Entry 8ZEH (electron microscopy, 2.78 A resolution); this record covers chains a and f of the 25 polymer chains in the assembly.

== Chain a ==
Name: Photosystem I P700 chlorophyll a apoprotein A1
From: Thalassiosira pseudonana CCMP1335
Notes: EC 1.97.1.12
UniProtKB: A0T0M8 (PSAA_THAPS); residues 10-752 here = UniProt positions 10-752
Amino-acid sequence (743 residues; numbered 10 to 752; the number before each row is that of its first residue):
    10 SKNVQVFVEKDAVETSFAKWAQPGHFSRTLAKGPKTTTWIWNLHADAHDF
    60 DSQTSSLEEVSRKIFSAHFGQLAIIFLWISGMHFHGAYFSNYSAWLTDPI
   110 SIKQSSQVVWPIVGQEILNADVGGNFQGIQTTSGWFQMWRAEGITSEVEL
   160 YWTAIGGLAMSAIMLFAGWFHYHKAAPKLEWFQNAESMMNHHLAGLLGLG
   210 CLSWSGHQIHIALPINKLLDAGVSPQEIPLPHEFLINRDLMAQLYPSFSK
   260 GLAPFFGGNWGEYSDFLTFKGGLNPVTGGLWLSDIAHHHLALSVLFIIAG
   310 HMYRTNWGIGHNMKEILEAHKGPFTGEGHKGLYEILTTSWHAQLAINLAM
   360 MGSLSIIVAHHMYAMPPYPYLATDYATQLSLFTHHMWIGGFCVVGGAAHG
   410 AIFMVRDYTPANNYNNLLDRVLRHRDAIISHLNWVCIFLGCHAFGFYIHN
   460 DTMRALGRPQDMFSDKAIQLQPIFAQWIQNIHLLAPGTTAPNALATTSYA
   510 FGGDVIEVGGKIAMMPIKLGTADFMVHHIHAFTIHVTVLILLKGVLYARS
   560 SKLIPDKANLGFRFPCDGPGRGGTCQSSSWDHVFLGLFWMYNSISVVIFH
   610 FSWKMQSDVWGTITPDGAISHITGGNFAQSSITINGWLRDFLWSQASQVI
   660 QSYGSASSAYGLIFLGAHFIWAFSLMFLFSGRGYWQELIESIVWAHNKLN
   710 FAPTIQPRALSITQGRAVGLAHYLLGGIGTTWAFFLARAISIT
UniProt features mapped onto this chain:
  - binding site ([4Fe-4S] cluster): Cys575, Cys584
  - binding site (chlorophyll a'): His677
  - binding site (chlorophyll a): Met685, Tyr693
  - binding site (phylloquinone): Trp694
Ion coordination: chlorophyll a Mg (35 sites), coordinated by His53, His57, His77, Gln80, His94, Gln116, Gln124, His180, His182, His200, His201, His216, His219, His296, His297, His298 and 19 more
Small-molecule neighbours:
  - beta-carotene (BCR), molecule 1: Ile83, Leu86, Trp87
  - beta-carotene (BCR), molecule 2: Ile84, Trp87, Ile88, Gly204, Leu205, Leu208, Gly209, Ser212
  - beta-carotene (BCR), molecule 3: Phe85, Thr162, Gly165, Gly166, Met169, Ser212
  - beta-carotene (BCR), molecule 4: Trp119, Pro120, Ile121
  - beta-carotene (BCR), molecule 5: Leu211, Leu261, Phe264, Leu299, Val303, Ile306, Ile307, His310, Ile318
  - beta-carotene (BCR), molecule 6: Leu341, Leu345, Ala351, Ile355, Gly409, Phe412
  - beta-carotene (BCR), molecule 7: Ala354, Ala358, Met359, Ser362, Val402, Gly405, Ala406, Val547, Leu550, Leu551, Val554
  - chlorophyll a (CLA), molecule 1: Val13, Gln14, Val15, Trp190, Asn193, Ser196, His200, Thr314, Asn315, Trp316
  - chlorophyll a (CLA), molecule 2: Val15, Val17, Lys19, Phe74, Phe78, Ile172, Met173, Ala176, Phe179, His180, Ala184, Pro186, Trp190
  - chlorophyll a (CLA), molecule 3: Val22, Glu23, Thr24, Ser25, Phe26, Lys28, Trp29, His34, Lys72, Ser75, Gly79, Ile83, Leu174, Gly177, Trp178, Tyr181, His182
  - chlorophyll a (CLA), molecule 4: Trp29, Pro32, Trp48, Ile49, Trp50, Leu52, His53
  - chlorophyll a (CLA), molecule 5: Trp29, His34, Phe35, Leu52, His53, Ala56, His57, Phe59, Gln62, Ala76, Gly79, Gln80, Ile83
  - chlorophyll a (CLA), molecule 6: Thr46, Ile49, Trp50, Ile698, Ile701, Val702, His705, Phe710, Pro712, Ile714, Pro716, Arg717
  - chlorophyll a (CLA), molecule 7: Trp50, Ile679, Phe682, Phe686, Leu719, Gln723, Ala726, Val727, Ala730, His731, Leu734
  - chlorophyll a (CLA), molecule 8: His53, Ala54, Asp55, His57, Asp58, His350, Leu353, Leu357, Phe400, Cys401, Val403, Gly404, Ala407, His408, Ile411, Arg415, Phe571, Arg572, Trp589, Leu596, Leu734
  - chlorophyll a (CLA), molecule 9: His57, Phe59, Ile73, Ala76, His77, Gln80, Leu81, Ile84, Phe85, Ile88, Met169, Trp349, His350, Gln352, Leu353, Asn356, Leu357, Met360
  - chlorophyll a (CLA), molecule 10: His57, Gln80, Ile83, Ile84, Trp87, Ile397, Phe400, Cys401
  - chlorophyll a (CLA), molecule 11: Leu66, Ser70, His77, Leu188, Phe191, Gln192, Ala194, Met197, Met198, His201, Leu202, Leu205, Met322, Leu326, Tyr342, Leu345, Thr346, Thr347, Ser348, Trp349, Gln352, Ile355, Asn356, Met359, Met360
  - chlorophyll a (CLA), molecule 12: Phe74, His77, Phe78, Leu81, Phe85, Met173, Trp190, Phe191, Asn193, Ser196, Met197, His200, His201, Gly204, Leu205
  - chlorophyll a (CLA), molecule 13: Ile83, Leu86, Gln116, Val117, Val118, Trp119, Ile121, Val122, Gln124, Leu127, Ile138, Leu174, Ala668, Leu671
  - chlorophyll a (CLA), molecule 14: Leu86, Trp87, Ser89, Gly90, Met91, Phe93, His94, Phe98, Gln116, Val117, Trp119, Leu167
  - chlorophyll a (CLA), molecule 15: Trp87, Ser142, Gly143, Trp144, Met147, Leu206, Met360, Leu363, Ser364, Val367, Met371, Tyr377, Leu390, His393, His394, Ile397
  - chlorophyll a (CLA), molecule 16: Trp87, Met91, Thr141, Ser142, Trp144, Ser389, Leu390, Thr392, His393, Trp396, Ile397, Phe400, Ile737, Trp741, Leu745
  - chlorophyll a (CLA), molecule 17: Trp87, Met91, Ser115, Gln116, Ile138, Gln139, Thr140, Thr141, Ser142, Trp144, Ala668, Tyr669, Ile672, Gly675, Ala676, Ile679, Leu734, Gly738, Trp741, Leu745
  - chlorophyll a (CLA), molecule 18: Ala150, Glu151, Leu205, Leu206, Gly209, Cys210, Trp213, Gln217, Leu291, Ile294, His297, His298, Leu301, Phe305, Leu363, Ile366, Val367, His370, Pro376, Tyr377
  - chlorophyll a (CLA), molecule 19: Glu151, Gly152, Ile153, Glu158, Trp161, Thr162, Gly165, Met169, Ile172, Gly209, Ser212, Trp213, Gly215, His216, His219, Ile220, Pro240, Leu244
  - chlorophyll a (CLA), molecule 20: Glu158, Trp161, Leu239, His241, Leu244, Ile245
  - chlorophyll a (CLA), molecule 21: Met198, Leu202, Leu206, Phe305, Ala308, Met311, Tyr312, Met322, Ile325, Ile355, Met359, Leu427, Val430, Leu551, Val554, Leu555
  - chlorophyll a (CLA), molecule 22: Asn199, His200, Ala203, Gly204, Leu208, Ile306, His310, Tyr312, Thr314, Trp316, Ile318
  - chlorophyll a (CLA), molecule 23: Leu211, Ser212, Ser214, Gly215, Ile218, His219, Phe243, Leu244, Arg247, Phe257, Gly260, Leu261, Phe264, Phe265, Tyr272, Phe275, Leu299
  - chlorophyll a (CLA), molecule 24: Phe264, Gly267, Trp269, Gly270, Tyr272, Ser273, Leu276, Thr277, Phe278, His296, Leu299, Ala300, Val303, Asn501
  - chlorophyll a (CLA), molecule 25: Thr277, Phe278, Gly280, Leu289, Asp293, Ile294, His296, His297, Ala300, Leu301, Leu304, His370, Met371, Met374, Pro376, Thr506
  - chlorophyll a (CLA), molecule 26: Phe278, Thr497, Thr498, Ala499, Pro500, Asn501, Ala502
  - chlorophyll a (CLA), molecule 27: Leu304, Met359, Ser362, Leu363, Ile366, His369, His370, Tyr372, Ala373, Met374, Thr506, Ser507, Phe510
  - chlorophyll a (CLA), molecule 28: Ile307, His310, Met311, Ile318, Gly319, His320
  - chlorophyll a (CLA), molecule 29: Met311, His320, Glu324, Ile325, Ala328, His329
  - chlorophyll a (CLA), molecule 30: Ile325, Leu326, His329, His338, Leu341, Leu345, Leu426, Leu427, Val430
  - chlorophyll a (CLA), molecule 31: Ala328, His329, Lys330, Gly331, Pro332, Phe333
  - chlorophyll a (CLA), molecule 32: Phe333, Thr334, Leu426, Arg429, Val430, His433, Ile437, His440
  - chlorophyll a (CLA), molecule 33: Ile365, Ile366, His369, Met395, Val402, Trp486, Ile543, Thr546, Val547, Leu550, Met599, Ser602, Ile603
  - chlorophyll a (CLA), molecule 34: His369, Tyr372, Phe483, Ala484, Trp486, Ile487, Gln488, Phe510, Ile526, Leu528, His536, His539, Ile543, Val606, His609, Phe610, Lys613
  - chlorophyll a (CLA), molecule 35: Ala436, His440, Trp443
  - chlorophyll a (CLA), molecule 36: Ile437, Leu441, Val444, Ala540, Ile543, His544, Val547
  - chlorophyll a (CLA), molecule 37: Ser439, Asn442, Trp443, Ile446
  - chlorophyll a (CLA), molecule 38: Asn442, Cys445, Ile446, Gly449, Cys450, Phe453, Gly454, Ile457, Phe541, Val545, Leu548, Ile549, Leu594, Phe597, Trp598
  - chlorophyll a (CLA), molecule 39: Trp443, Ile446, Phe447, Cys450, His451
  - chlorophyll a (CLA), molecule 40: Phe447, Leu448, Gln480, Pro481, Ile482, Phe483, Ala484, Asp532, Phe533, His536, His537, Ala540, His544
  - chlorophyll a (CLA), molecule 41: Cys450, His451, Gly454, Phe455, Ile457, His458, Thr461, Met462, Arg467, Asp470, Phe472, Ile477
  - chlorophyll a (CLA), molecule 42: Phe453, Tyr456, Ile538, Thr542, Tyr600, Asn601, Ser604, Val605, Phe608, Ile643, Trp646, Leu651, Ala655, Ile659, Phe673, His677, Trp680, Tyr732, Gly736, Thr739, Thr740, Phe743
  - chlorophyll a (CLA), molecule 43: Phe453, Ile457, Phe541, Phe597, Trp598, Tyr600, Asn601, Ile643, Leu647, Trp680, Tyr732
  - chlorophyll a (CLA), molecule 44: Thr461, Ala464, Leu465
  - chlorophyll a (CLA), molecule 45: Trp486, Ile487, Ile490, His491, Ala494, Thr498, Ala499, Thr506, Phe510
  - chlorophyll a (CLA), molecule 46: Leu647, Leu651, Trp652
  - chlorophyll a (CLA), molecule 47: Leu671, Leu674, Gly675, His677, Phe678, Trp680, Ala681
  - chlorophyll a (CLA), molecule 48: Phe678, Ala681, Phe682, Leu684, Met685, Tyr693, Trp694, Leu697
  - chlorophyll a (CLA), molecule 49: Ile701, Ala704, His705, Leu708, Phe710
  - chlorophyll a (CLA), molecule 50: Trp703, Ala704, Lys707, Leu708
  - phylloquinone (PQN): Trp50, Met685, Phe686, Ser689, Gly690, Arg691, Trp694, Ala718, Leu719, Ser720, Gly724
  - 4Fe-4S cluster (SF4): Pro574, Cys575, Gly577, Pro578, Cys584, Ile721

== Chain f ==
Name: Photosystem I reaction center subunit III
From: Thalassiosira pseudonana CCMP1335
UniProtKB: A0T0V0 (A0T0V0_THAPS); numbering as in UniProt (aligned over 25-184)
Amino-acid sequence (160 residues; each row starts with the number of its first residue):
    25 EIGGLTKCSESAAFTKRLNASVKKLEQRASQYEADSPPALALKQQVERTQ
    75 ARFDKYSRSELLCGADGLPHLVADGRWSHAAEFILPGFGFIYISGWIGWV
   125 GRKYLRAVSTSANPSESEIIINVPLALKIMTTGYIWPISAWQELISNDLV
   175 AVSEEITVSP
Disulfides: Cys32-Cys87
Ion coordination: chlorophyll a Mg near Asp98 (its only coordinating residue here)
Small-molecule neighbours:
  - beta-carotene (BCR), molecule 1: Ala97, Asp98, Gly99, Phe107, Gly119, Gly122, Trp123, Arg126, Trp160, Ala164
  - beta-carotene (BCR), molecule 2: Pro110, Gly113, Phe114, Ile117
  - chlorophyll a (CLA), molecule 1: Asp98, Gly99, Arg100, Trp101
  - chlorophyll a (CLA), molecule 2: Phe107, Gly111, Phe114, Ile115, Ser118, Gly119, Gly122, Trp160
  - chlorophyll a (CLA), molecule 3: Ile117, Trp120, Ile121, Val124, Met154
  - chlorophyll a (CLA), molecule 4: Trp120, Thr155, Tyr158
  - chlorophyll a (CLA), molecule 5: Ile121, Gly122, Val124, Gly125, Tyr128, Ile145, Ala150, Met154
  - chlorophyll a (CLA), molecule 6: Gly125, Tyr128, Leu129, Glu142, Ile145, Val147, Ala150, Leu151, Met154
  - chlorophyll a (CLA), molecule 7: Trp160, Trp165, Leu168, Leu173, Val174

== Interface between chain a and chain f ==
Residue-residue contacts (40):
  Ala30(a) with Ile144(f)
  Pro43(a) with Ser139(f); Ile143(f), hydrophobic
  Glu125(a) with Gln69(f); Arg72(f), salt bridge
  Asn128(a) with Arg52(f)
  Asp130(a) with Arg52(f), salt bridge; Tyr56(f), hydrogen bond
  Asn134(a) with Tyr56(f); Ser60(f); Pro61(f); Pro62(f)
  Phe135(a) with Tyr56(f)
  Gln136(a) with Arg52(f); Tyr56(f); Pro62(f); Leu66(f)
  Gly663(a) with Lys48(f), hydrogen bond (backbone-side chain)
  Trp703(a) with Glu179(f)
  Asn706(a) with Ala175(f); Glu179(f)
  Lys707(a) with Leu173(f); Val174(f); Ala175(f), hydrogen bond (backbone-backbone); Glu179(f), salt bridge
  Leu708(a) with Arg126(f), hydrogen bond (backbone-side chain); Leu173(f)
  Asn709(a) with Arg126(f); Arg130(f), hydrogen bond (backbone-side chain); Asp172(f), hydrogen bond (side chain-backbone); Leu173(f), hydrogen bond (side chain-backbone); Ala175(f)
  Phe710(a) with Arg126(f)
  Pro712(a) with Glu142(f)
  Thr713(a) with Pro138(f), hydrogen bond (side chain-backbone); Ser139(f); Glu142(f), hydrogen bond
  Ile714(a) with Ser139(f); Glu142(f); Ile143(f), hydrophobic
Interface residues without a listed pair, chain a (21 interface residues in all): Pro32, Trp48, Ala711
Interface residues without a listed pair, chain f (26 interface residues in all): Glu57, Leu129, Val176, Ser177, Ile180

== Overview ==
21 residues of chain a and 26 residues of chain f are in contact, with 9 hydrogen bonds and 3 salt bridges.
Polar pairs include Glu125(a)-Arg72(f), Asp130(a)-Arg52(f) and Lys707(a)-Glu179(f). 3 chlorophyll a molecules
are bound between chain a and chain f.
Chain a is Photosystem I P700 chlorophyll a apoprotein A1 and chain f is Photosystem I reaction center subunit
III, both from Thalassiosira pseudonana CCMP1335; the structure, PSI-FCPI-L in Thalassiosira pseudonana, was
determined by electron microscopy together with 8ZET from the same study.
